PDB entry 4I7Z | X-ray diffraction, 2.80 A resolution | chains E and H of the 8 polymer chains in the assembly

== Chain E ==
Molecule: Cytochrome b6-f complex subunit 6
Organism: Mastigocladus laminosus
UniProt: P83795 (PETL_MASLA); residue numbers follow UniProt; this construct covers 1-32
Sequence (32 residues; row label = number of the first residue in the row):
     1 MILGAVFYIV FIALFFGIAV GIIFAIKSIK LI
Disordered / not traced: 1, 30-32
Ligand contacts: OZ2 ((2R)-3-{[(R)-{[(2S)-2,3-dihydroxypropyl]oxy}(hydroxy)phosphoryl]oxy}-2-[(6Z)-tridec-6-enoyloxy]propyl (9Z)-octadec-9-enoate): Gly4, Ala5, Tyr8, Ile9

== Chain H ==
Molecule: Cytochrome b6-f complex subunit 8
Organism: Mastigocladus laminosus
UniProt: P83798 (PETN_MASLA); residue numbers follow UniProt; this construct covers 1-29
Sequence (29 residues; numbered 1 to 29; the number before each row is that of its first residue):
     1 MEIDVLGWVA LLVVFTWSIA MVVWGRNGL
Disordered / not traced: 1
Ligand contacts:
  - beta-carotene (BCR): Ser18, Ile19, Val22
  - OZ2 ((2R)-3-{[(R)-{[(2S)-2,3-dihydroxypropyl]oxy}(hydroxy)phosphoryl]oxy}-2-[(6Z)-tridec-6-enoyloxy]propyl (9Z)-octadec-9-enoate): Val5, Trp8, Leu11, Leu12, Phe15

== Chain E / chain H interface ==
Contacting residue pairs (13; chain E residue first):
  Gly4(E) - Val5(H)
  Gly4(E) - Val9(H)
  Phe7(E) - Val9(H)  hydrophobic
  Tyr8(E) - Val9(H)
  Tyr8(E) - Leu12(H)  hydrophobic
  Tyr8(E) - Val13(H)  hydrophobic
  Tyr8(E) - Thr16(H)  hydrogen bond
  Phe11(E) - Leu6(H)  hydrophobic
  Phe11(E) - Val9(H)  hydrophobic
  Phe11(E) - Val13(H)  hydrophobic
  Ile12(E) - Thr16(H)
  Phe15(E) - Trp17(H)
  Phe16(E) - Trp17(H)
Also at the interface, not in a pair above, chain E (10 interface residues in all): Leu3, Ala19, Ile23
Also at the interface, not in a pair above, chain H (10 interface residues in all): Glu2, Ala10, Trp24

== In short ==
The chain E/chain H interface involves 10 residues from each chain, with 1 hydrogen bond. The hydrogen-bonded
pair is Tyr8(E)-Thr16(H). Compound OZ2 is bound between chain E and chain H. Bound to chain H: beta-carotene.
Chain E is Cytochrome b6-f complex subunit 6 and chain H is Cytochrome b6-f complex subunit 8, both from
Mastigocladus laminosus; the structure, Crystal structure of cytochrome b6f in DOPG, with disordered Rieske
Iron-Sulfur Protein soluble domain, was determined by X-ray diffraction.
